7LMZ - chains E and G of the 7 polymer chains in the assembly; structure by electron microscopy, 3.06 A resolution.

== Chain E ==
Molecule: Transitional endoplasmic reticulum ATPase
From: Homo sapiens
Notes: EC 3.6.4.6
UniProtKB: P55072 (TERA_HUMAN); numbering as in UniProt (aligned over 1-806)
Chain sequence (806 residues; each row starts with the number of its first residue):
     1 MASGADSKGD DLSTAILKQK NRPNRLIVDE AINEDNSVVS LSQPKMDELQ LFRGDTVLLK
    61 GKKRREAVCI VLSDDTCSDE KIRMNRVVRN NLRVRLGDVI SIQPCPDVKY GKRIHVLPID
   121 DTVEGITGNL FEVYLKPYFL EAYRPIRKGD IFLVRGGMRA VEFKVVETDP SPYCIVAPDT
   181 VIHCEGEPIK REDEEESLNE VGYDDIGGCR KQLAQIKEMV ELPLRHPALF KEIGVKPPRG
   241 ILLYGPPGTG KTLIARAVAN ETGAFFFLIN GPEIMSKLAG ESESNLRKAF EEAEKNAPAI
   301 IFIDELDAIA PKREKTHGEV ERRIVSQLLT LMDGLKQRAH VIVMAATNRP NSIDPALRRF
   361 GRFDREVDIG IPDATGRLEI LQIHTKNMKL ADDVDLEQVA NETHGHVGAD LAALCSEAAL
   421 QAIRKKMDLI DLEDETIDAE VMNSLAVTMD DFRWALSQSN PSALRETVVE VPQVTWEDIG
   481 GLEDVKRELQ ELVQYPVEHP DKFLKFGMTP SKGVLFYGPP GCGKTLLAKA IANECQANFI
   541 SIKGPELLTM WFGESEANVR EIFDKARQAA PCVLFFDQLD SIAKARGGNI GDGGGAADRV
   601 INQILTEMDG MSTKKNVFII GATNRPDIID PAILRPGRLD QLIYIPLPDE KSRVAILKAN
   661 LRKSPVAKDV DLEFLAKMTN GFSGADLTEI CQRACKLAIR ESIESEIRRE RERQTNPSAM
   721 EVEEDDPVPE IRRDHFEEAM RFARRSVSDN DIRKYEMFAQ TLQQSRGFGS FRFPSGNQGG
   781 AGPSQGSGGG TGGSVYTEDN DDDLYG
Disordered / not traced: 1-11, 715-726, 767-806
Construct notes: engineered mutation Glu232 (Ala in P55072), Gln578 (Glu in P55072)
Bound ions: Mg2+ site 1: Thr252 (together with ATP); Mg2+ site 2: Thr525 (together with ATP)
Residues lining bound ligands:
  - ATP (adenosine-5'-triphosphate), molecule 1: Asp205, Ile206, Gly207, Cys209, Pro246, Pro247, Gly248, Thr249, Gly250, Lys251, Thr252, Leu253, Arg256, Glu305, Asn348, Ile380, Ile383, His384, Val407, Gly408, Ala409
  - ATP, molecule 2: Asp478, Ile479, Gly480, Leu482, Pro519, Pro520, Gly521, Cys522, Gly523, Lys524, Thr525, Leu526, Gln578, Asn624, Ile656, Asn660, Gly684, Ala685, Thr688
Swiss-Prot annotation at these positions:
  - region: Thr797 to Gly806 (Interaction with UBXN6)
  - motif: Asp802 to Gly806 (PIM motif)
  - binding site (ATP): Pro247 to Leu253, Asn348, His384, Gly521 to Leu526
  - modified residue: Ala2 (N-acetylalanine), Ser3 (Phosphoserine), Ser7 (Phosphoserine), Ser13 (Phosphoserine), Ser37 (Phosphoserine), Lys315 (N6,N6,N6-trimethyllysine), Thr436 (Phosphothreonine), Ser462 (Phosphoserine), Lys502 (N6-acetyllysine), Lys505 (N6-acetyllysine), Lys668 (N6-acetyllysine), Ser702 (Phosphoserine), Lys754 (N6-acetyllysine), Ser770 (Phosphoserine), Ser775 (Phosphoserine), Ser787 (Phosphoserine), Tyr805 (Phosphotyrosine)
  - cross-link (Glycyl lysine isopeptide (Lys-Gly)): Lys8 (interchain with G-Cter in SUMO2), Lys18 (interchain with G-Cter in SUMO2)
  - natural variant: Arg95 (R95G: In IBMPFD1), Gly97 (G97E: In CMT2Y), Ile126 (I126F: In IBMPFD1; uncertain significance), Arg155 (R155C: In IBMPFD1; R155H: In FTDALS6 and IBMPFD1; R155L: In IBMPFD1; R155P: In IBMPFD1; R155S: In IBMPFD1), Arg159 (R159G: In FTDALS6; R159H: In IBMPFD1), Ala160 (A160T: In IBMPFD1; uncertain significance), Glu185 (E185K: In CMT2Y), Arg191 (R191Q: In FTDALS6 and IBMPFD1), Leu198 (L198W: In IBMPFD1), Glu232 (A232E: In IBMPFD1; this construct carries the variant), Ile254 (I254F: In IBMPFD1; uncertain significance), Ile369 (I369T: In IBMPFD1; uncertain significance), 2 further natural variant entries in UniProt
  - mutagenesis: Phe52 to Asp55 (Abolishes interaction with NPLOC4; when associated with A-110), Arg53 (R53A: Minor effect on affinity for ATP and ADP), Arg86 (R86A: Strongly increased affinity for ATP. Strongly reduced affinity for ADP), Tyr110 (Y110A: Abolishes interaction with NPLOC4; when associated with 52-A--A-55), Arg113 to His115 (Severely reduced binding to DERL1), Phe131 (F131R: Severely reduced binding to DERL1), Leu140 (L140D: Severely reduced binding to DERL1), Asp179 (D179R: No effect on binding to DERL1), His183 (H183W: Severely reduced binding to DERL1), Lys251 (K251Q: Impairs ERAD degradation of HMGCR and does not inhibit interaction with RHBDD1; when associated with Q-524), Glu305 (E305Q: Defect in ubiquitin-dependent protein degradation by the proteasome; when associated with Q-578), Lys312 (K312A: Does not affect methylation by VCPKMT), 7 further mutagenesis entries in UniProt
Reported in the primary citation:
  - mutagenesis - W551A/F552A, R599A: abolished catalytic activity
  - mutagenesis - I590A/D592A: unchanged catalytic activity
  - mutagenesis - L464A: decreased catalytic activity
  - disease-associated variants - A232E: increased catalytic activity (citing earlier work)
  - mutagenesis - E578Q: decreased catalytic activity (citing earlier work)

== Chain G ==
Molecule: Hexa-ubiquitin
From: Homo sapiens
Chain sequence (9 residues; numbered 1 to 9; the number before each row is that of its first residue; X marks 9 residues of unknown identity (built as UNK)):
     1 XXXXXXXXX

== Interface between chain E and chain G ==
Chain E residues in contact with chain G, 6 residues: Met550, Trp551, Phe552, Asp592, Gly593, Gly594

== Summary ==
No residue of chain E is in contact with chain G. Ligands of chain E: ATP. From UniProt: 15 ATP-binding
residues and 23 mutagenesis sites on chain E. From the paper: W551A/F552A and R599A of chain E abolish
catalytic activity; L464A and E578Q of chain E reduce catalytic activity; 6 substitutions were tested in all.
Chain E is Transitional endoplasmic reticulum ATPase and chain G is Hexa-ubiquitin, both from Homo sapiens;
the structure, Cryo-EM structure of human p97 in complex with Npl4/Ufd1 and Ub6 (Class 1), was determined by
electron microscopy, deposited together with 7LN0, 7LN1, 7LN2, 7LN3, 7LN4, 7LN5 and 7LN6.
